Entry 7ZMH (electron microscopy, 2.47 A resolution); this record covers chains 2 and 4 of the 26 polymer chains in the assembly.

# Chain 2
Molecule: NADH dehydrogenase subunit 2
Source organism: Chaetomium thermophilum var. thermophilum DSM 1495
UniProt: G1DJ98 (G1DJ98_CHATD); residue numbers follow UniProt; this construct covers 1-571
Sequence (571 residues; numbered 1 to 571; the number before each row is that of its first residue):
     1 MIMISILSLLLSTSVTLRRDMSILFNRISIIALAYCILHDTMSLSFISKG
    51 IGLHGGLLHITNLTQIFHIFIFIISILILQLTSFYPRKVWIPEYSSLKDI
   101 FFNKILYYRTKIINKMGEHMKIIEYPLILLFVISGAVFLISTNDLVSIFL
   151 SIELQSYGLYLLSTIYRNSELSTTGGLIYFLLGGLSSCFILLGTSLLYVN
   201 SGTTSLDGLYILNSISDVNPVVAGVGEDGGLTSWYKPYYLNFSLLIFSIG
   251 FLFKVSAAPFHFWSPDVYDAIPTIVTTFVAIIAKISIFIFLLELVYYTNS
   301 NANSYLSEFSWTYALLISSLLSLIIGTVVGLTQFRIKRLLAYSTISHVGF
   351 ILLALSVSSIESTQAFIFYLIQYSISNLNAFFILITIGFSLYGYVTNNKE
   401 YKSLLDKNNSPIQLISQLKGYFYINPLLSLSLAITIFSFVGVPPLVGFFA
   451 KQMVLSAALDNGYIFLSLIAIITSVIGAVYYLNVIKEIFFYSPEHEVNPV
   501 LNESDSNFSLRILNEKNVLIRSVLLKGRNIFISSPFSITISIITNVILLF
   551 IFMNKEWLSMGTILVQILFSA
Unresolved in the structure: 220-232
Ligand contacts:
  - 1,2-Distearoyl-sn-glycerophosphoethanolamine (3PE), molecule 1: Pro259, Phe262, Leu321, Ile325
  - 1,2-Distearoyl-sn-glycerophosphoethanolamine (3PE), molecule 2: Ile324, Phe465, Ile469
  - 1,2-Distearoyl-sn-glycerophosphoethanolamine (3PE), molecule 3: Phe422, Pro426, Leu427, Leu430, Ile434, Phe437, Pro444, Leu445, Leu548
  - Lauryl Maltose Neopentyl Glycol (LMN), molecule 1: Thr41, Leu44, Phe46, Ile47, Asn62, Ile66, Ile69, Phe70, Ile371, Met553, Glu556, Trp557, Met560, Ile563, Leu564, Ile567
  - Lauryl Maltose Neopentyl Glycol (LMN), molecule 2: Leu459, Asp460, Ile464, Leu468
  - 1,2-diacyl-sn-glycero-3-phosphocholine (PC1), molecule 1: Ile30, Ile31, Ala34, Tyr35, Leu38
  - 1,2-diacyl-sn-glycero-3-phosphocholine (PC1), molecule 2: Ala34, Ile37, Leu38, Thr41, Ile73, Ile76
  - 1,2-diacyl-sn-glycero-3-phosphocholine (PC1), molecule 3: Leu331, Ile472, Val475, Ile476, Val479, Asn483, Lys486, Tyr491

# Chain 4
Molecule: NADH-ubiquinone oxidoreductase chain 4
Source organism: Chaetomium thermophilum var. thermophilum DSM 1495
Notes: EC 7.1.1.2
UniProt: G1DJA7 (G1DJA7_CHATD); numbering as in UniProt (aligned over 1-542)
Sequence (542 residues; row label = number of the first residue in the row):
     1 MSLLYVLLIIPIIGIFLISTIDSFYPVTNTNIVLNKKFFRGFNDARQPIK
    51 YLYFSEGESFNIENKEDSFFNVSYYKKIALITTILNLIVSLIIYILFDFS
   101 NNQFQFIQENLDLSFYDIYLGVDGVSIYFVLLTTIIMPIALVSNWNSITN
   151 NIKSYLIIMLLLETLLLAVFLVLDVLLFYIFFESILPPLFILIGLFGSSN
   201 KVRASFYIFLYTLLGSLFLLLSILTMSSIVGTTYFDVLLKSSFEYTTQLF
   251 LFFGIFIAFAVKTPVWGLNSWLLRAHVESPLGGSIVLAAIVLKLSLYGVF
   301 RLILPILPQASLNLTYIVYAIGAITVLYASFSTLRTVDVKELIAYSSVAH
   351 AAIYLMGVFSNTIQGLEGAILLGLAHGFVSSGLFICAGGILYDRTGTRLI
   401 YFFRGLTQIMPLFSLFFFILCLGNAGTPLTLNFVGEFMSLYGTLERLPIA
   451 GMLASTSIIFSAAYSIYMYNRIAFGGSVSLYFIDCFRDLTKREFFILFTL
   501 VSFTVILGIYPSFVLDGLHYNISSVVYGIEPNASYLTQGGNL
Unresolved in the structure: 26-68, 538-542
Ligand contacts:
  - 1,2-Distearoyl-sn-glycerophosphoethanolamine (3PE), molecule 1: Leu3, Val6, Ile92, Ile95, Leu96
  - 1,2-Distearoyl-sn-glycerophosphoethanolamine (3PE), molecule 2: Ile10, Ile13, Gly14, Leu17, Tyr74, Lys77, Ile78, Ile81, Thr82, Leu85
  - 1,2-Distearoyl-sn-glycerophosphoethanolamine (3PE), molecule 3: Ser19, Lys153, Ser154, Ile157, Ile158, Leu161, Leu165, Ser184, Pro187, Pro188, Ile191
  - 1,2-Distearoyl-sn-glycerophosphoethanolamine (3PE), molecule 4: Ile506, Ile509, Tyr510, Phe513
  - Lauryl Maltose Neopentyl Glycol (LMN), molecule 1: Phe218, Leu221, Ser222, Thr225, Ile229, Glu244, Thr246, Thr247, Phe250, Phe253, Gly254, Ile257
  - Lauryl Maltose Neopentyl Glycol (LMN), molecule 2: Leu444, Pro448, Met452
  - 1,2-diacyl-sn-glycero-3-phosphocholine (PC1), molecule 1: Tyr128, Leu131, Leu132, Ile135, Leu374, Phe378, Phe503, Ile506, Leu507, Phe513, Val514
  - 1,2-diacyl-sn-glycero-3-phosphocholine (PC1), molecule 2: Val202, Arg203, Phe206, Tyr207, Leu210, Tyr211, Leu214, Ile257, Leu268
  - 1,2-diacyl-sn-glycero-3-phosphocholine (PC1), molecule 3: Leu334, Ile459, Phe460, Ala463, Tyr467
  - 1,2-diacyl-sn-glycero-3-phosphocholine (PC1), molecule 4: Thr407, Gln408, Pro411, Ser414, Leu415, Phe418, Ile419, Leu422, Thr427, Pro428, Leu429, Thr430, Tyr469, Phe474, Val505

# How chain 2 and chain 4 interact
Contacting residue pairs - 67 pairs, chain 2 then chain 4:
  Phe422(2) with Asn151(4); Ser154(4); Leu195(4), hydrophobic
  Tyr423(2) with Asn151(4), hydrogen bond; Leu195(4)
  Phe437(2) with Pro187(4), hydrophobic; Phe209(4), hydrophobic
  Val440(2) with Leu213(4), hydrophobic
  Val442(2) with Glu183(4); Pro187(4)
  Pro443(2) with Tyr179(4), hydrophobic; Ile180(4); Glu183(4); Ser184(4)
  Pro444(2) with Ile180(4), hydrophobic
  Phe448(2) with Tyr179(4), hydrophobic; Ile180(4), hydrophobic; Leu220(4), hydrophobic
  Phe449(2) with Tyr116(4), hydrophobic; Ile180(4), hydrophobic
  Gln452(2) with Tyr116(4), hydrogen bond; Leu224(4)
  Met453(2) with Tyr116(4)
  Leu455(2) with Leu221(4), hydrophobic; Leu224(4), hydrophobic
  Ser456(2) with Leu224(4)
  Leu459(2) with Leu221(4)
  Asp460(2) with Ser228(4)
  Leu468(2) with Phe218(4), hydrophobic
  Ile471(2) with Leu217(4); Phe218(4), hydrophobic; Leu221(4), hydrophobic
  Ile472(2) with Leu214(4), hydrophobic
  Val475(2) with Leu210(4); Leu214(4), hydrophobic; Leu217(4), hydrophobic
  Ala478(2) with Leu213(4), hydrophobic
  Val479(2) with Phe206(4); Leu210(4), hydrophobic
  Leu482(2) with Phe190(4), hydrophobic; Phe206(4), hydrophobic; Phe209(4), hydrophobic; Leu210(4), hydrophobic
  Asn483(2) with Phe206(4)
  Ile485(2) with Phe190(4), hydrophobic; Ile191(4), hydrophobic
  Lys486(2) with Val202(4)
  Phe489(2) with Ile191(4), hydrophobic; Leu195(4)
  Phe490(2) with Phe190(4), hydrophobic; Gly194(4); Lys201(4), hydrogen bond (backbone-side chain); Val202(4), hydrophobic; Ser205(4)
  Tyr491(2) with Val202(4)
  Ile551(2) with Tyr116(4); Ile118(4), hydrophobic
  Phe552(2) with Ile118(4), hydrophobic
  Asn554(2) with Ser114(4), hydrogen bond; Phe115(4), hydrogen bond (side chain-backbone); Tyr116(4)
  Lys555(2) with Leu113(4); Ser114(4); Phe115(4)
  Leu558(2) with Phe115(4), hydrophobic; Tyr116(4), hydrophobic
  Ser559(2) with Phe115(4)
Also at the interface, not in a pair above, chain 2 (37 interface residues in all): Ser467, Ser474, Thr562
Also at the interface, not in a pair above, chain 4 (33 interface residues in all): Asn150, Leu176, Thr225

# Overview
Chain 2 and chain 4 form an interface of 37 and 33 residues respectively, with 5 hydrogen bonds. Polar pairs
include Tyr423(2)-Asn151(4), Gln452(2)-Tyr116(4) and Phe490(2)-Lys201(4).
Chain 2 is NADH dehydrogenase subunit 2 and chain 4 is NADH-ubiquinone oxidoreductase chain 4, both from
Chaetomium thermophilum var. thermophilum DSM 1495; the structure, CryoEM structure of mitochondrial complex I
from Chaetomium thermophilum (state 1) - membrane arm, was determined by electron microscopy, deposited
together with 7ZM7, 7ZM8, 7ZMB, 7ZME and 7ZMG.
